Entry 4JUZ (X-ray diffraction, 2.65 A resolution); this record covers chains A and B of the 3 polymer chains in the assembly.

Chain A:
Molecule: DNA polymerase IV
Organism: Sulfolobus solfataricus
Notes: EC 2.7.7.7
UniProt: Q97W02 (DPO4_SULSO); residues 1-341 here = UniProt positions 1-341
Chain sequence (347 residues; row label = number of the first residue in the row; numbers below 1 keep their minus sign (His-5 is residue -5)):
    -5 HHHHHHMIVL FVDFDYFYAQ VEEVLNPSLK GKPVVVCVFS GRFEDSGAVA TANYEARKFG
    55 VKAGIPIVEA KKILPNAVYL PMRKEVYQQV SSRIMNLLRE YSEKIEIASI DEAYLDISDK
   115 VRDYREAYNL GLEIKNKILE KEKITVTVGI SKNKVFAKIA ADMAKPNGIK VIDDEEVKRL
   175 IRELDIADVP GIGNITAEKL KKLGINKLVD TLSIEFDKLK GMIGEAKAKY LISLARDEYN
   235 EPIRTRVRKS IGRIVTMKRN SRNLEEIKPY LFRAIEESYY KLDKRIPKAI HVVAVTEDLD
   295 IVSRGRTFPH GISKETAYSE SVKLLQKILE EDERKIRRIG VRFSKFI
Disordered / not traced: -5 to 0
Construct notes: expression tag (-5 to 0)
Bound ions: Ca2+: Asp7, Phe8, Asp105 (together with 2'-deoxyguanosine-5'-triphosphate)
Ligand contacts: 2'-deoxyguanosine-5'-triphosphate (DGT): Asp7, Phe8, Asp9, Tyr10, Phe11, Tyr12, Val32, Ala44, Thr45, Tyr48, Arg51, Ala57, Gly58, Met76, Ile104, Asp105, Glu106, Lys159
UniProt features mapped onto this chain:
  - active site: Glu106
  - binding site (Mg(2+)): Asp7, Asp105
  - site: Tyr12 (Substrate discrimination)
  - mutagenesis: Asp105 to Glu106 (Loss of function)

Chain B:
Molecule: 15-nt DNA strand
Sequence (15 nucleotides; row label = number of the first residue in the row):
     4 CXGAATCCTT CCCCC
Modified / non-standard residues: KAG (2'-deoxy-N-[(1S)-1-methyl-3-oxopropyl]guanosine 5'-phosphate) at position 5

Interface between chain A and chain B:
Pairs across the interface (33):
  Tyr12(A) with KAG_5(B), base contact
  Val32(A) with DC4(B), base contact; KAG_5(B), phosphate contact
  Ser34(A) with DC4(B), hydrogen bond to the phosphate
  Gly41(A) with DC4(B), phosphate contact
  Ala42(A) with DC4(B), base contact
  Gly58(A) with DC4(B), base contact
  Lys78(A) with KAG_5(B), base contact; DG6(B), sugar contact
  Gly218(A) with DC11(B), phosphate contact
  Glu219(A) with DC11(B), hydrogen bond to the phosphate
  Ala220(A) with DC10(B), phosphate contact; DC11(B), hydrogen bond to the phosphate
  Arg238(A) with DT9(B), salt bridge to the phosphate
  Arg242(A) with DA7(B), salt bridge to the phosphate; DA8(B), salt bridge to the phosphate
  Lys243(A) with DA8(B), hydrogen bond to the phosphate; DT9(B), salt bridge to the phosphate
  Ser244(A) with DA7(B), sugar contact; DA8(B), hydrogen bond to the phosphate
  Ile245(A) with DA7(B), phosphate contact
  Gly246(A) with DA7(B), hydrogen bond to the phosphate
  Arg247(A) with DG6(B), salt bridge to the phosphate
  Ile248(A) with KAG_5(B), sugar contact; DG6(B), hydrogen bond to the phosphate
  Thr250(A) with DC4(B), sugar contact; KAG_5(B), hydrogen bond to the phosphate
  Lys275(A) with DG6(B), salt bridge to the phosphate
  Arg331(A) with DC4(B), salt bridge to the phosphate
  Arg332(A) with DC4(B), sugar contact; KAG_5(B), salt bridge to the phosphate
  Arg336(A) with DG6(B), sugar contact; DA7(B), salt bridge to the phosphate
Interface residues without a listed pair, chain A (27 interface residues in all): Ile104, Lys221, Val241, Val249

Overview:
27 residues of chain A face 8 of chain B across their interface, with 8 hydrogen bonds and 9 salt bridges.
Polar pairs include Ser34(A)-DC4(B), Glu219(A)-DC11(B) and Ala220(A)-DC11(B). Ligands of chain A:
2'-deoxyguanosine-5'-triphosphate.
Chain A is DNA polymerase IV (Sulfolobus solfataricus) and chain B is a 15-nt DNA strand; the structure,
Ternary complex of gamma-OHPDG adduct modified dna (zero primer) with dna polymerase iv and incoming dgtp, was
determined by X-ray diffraction, deposited together with 4JV0, 4JV1 and 4JV2.
